Entry 7B0C (X-ray diffraction, 3.00 A resolution); this record covers chains A and C of the 4 polymer chains in the assembly.

[Chain A]
Molecule: HTH-type transcriptional repressor NsrR
From: Streptomyces coelicolor A3(2)
UniProtKB: Q9L132 (NSRR_STRCO); residue numbers follow UniProt; this construct covers 1-148
Amino-acid sequence (161 residues; row label = number of the first residue in the row):
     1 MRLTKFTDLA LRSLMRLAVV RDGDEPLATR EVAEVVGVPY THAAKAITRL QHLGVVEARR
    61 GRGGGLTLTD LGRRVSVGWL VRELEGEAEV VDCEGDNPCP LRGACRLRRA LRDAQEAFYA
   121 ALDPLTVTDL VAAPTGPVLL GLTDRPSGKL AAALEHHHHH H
Disordered / not traced: 145-161
Sequence notes: expression tag (149-161)
Curated features (UniProtKB/Swiss-Prot):
  - DNA-binding region: Thr-29 to His-52 (H-T-H motif)
  - binding site ([2Fe-2S] cluster): Cys-93, Cys-99, Cys-105
Metal / ion sites: 4Fe-4S cluster Fe site 1: Asp-8 (shared with 3 residues of chain B); 4Fe-4S cluster Fe site 2: Cys-93, Cys-99, Cys-105 (shared with 1 residue of chain B)
Residues lining bound ligands:
  - 4Fe-4S cluster (SF4), molecule 1: Asp-8, Arg-12, Met-15
  - 4Fe-4S cluster (SF4), molecule 2: Val-91, Cys-93, Cys-99, Leu-101, Arg-102, Cys-105, Leu-107, Arg-108, Leu-111
What the authors report for this chain:
  - conformationally variable residues (loop rearrangement, order/disorder transition): Arg-59 to Gly-64, Glu-87 to Cys-105
  - binding site for the 23-nt DNA strand: Lys-5, Phe-6, Thr-29, Tyr-40, Thr-41, His-42, Thr-48, His-52, Ala-58 to Gly-61, Arg-59 to Gly-64
  - binding site for the 23-nt DNA strand (chain C): Lys-5, Phe-6, Thr-29, Thr-41, His-42, Lys-45, Thr-48, His-52, Arg-60, Gly-61
  - 4Fe-4S cluster coordination: Asp-8, Cys-93, Cys-99, Cys-105
  - specificity-determining residues: Thr-41, Arg-60 (proposed by the authors, not directly observed)

[Chain C]
Molecule: 23-nt DNA strand
Sequence (23 nucleotides; each row starts with the number of its first residue):
     1 AACACGAATA TCATCTACCA ATT

[Chain A / chain C interface]
Pairs across the interface (17; chain A residue first):
  Leu-27(A) with DC3(C), phosphate contact
  Ala-28(A) with DC3(C), phosphate contact
  Thr-29(A) with DC3(C), hydrogen bond to the phosphate
  Lys-45(A) with DG6(C), hydrogen bond to the base
  Ile-47(A) with DA4(C), phosphate contact
  Thr-48(A) with DA4(C), hydrogen bond to the phosphate; DC5(C), phosphate contact
  Gln-51(A) with DA4(C), phosphate contact
  His-52(A) with DC5(C), salt bridge to the phosphate
  Ala-58(A) with DC3(C), phosphate contact; DA4(C), phosphate contact
  Arg-59(A) with DC3(C), sugar contact
  Arg-60(A) with DA2(C), base contact; DC3(C), hydrogen bond to the base; DA4(C), hydrogen bond to the sugar
  Gly-64(A) with DA2(C), sugar contact
  Leu-66(A) with DC3(C), phosphate contact
Interface residues without a listed pair, chain A (17 interface residues in all): Tyr-40, Ala-44, Gly-61, Gly-65
Interface residues without a listed pair, chain C (7 interface residues in all): DA1, DA7

[Summary]
The interface between chain A and chain C involves 17 residues on one side and 7 on the other, with 5 hydrogen
bonds and 1 salt bridge. Polar contacts include Lys-45(A)/DG6(C), Arg-60(A)/DC3(C) and Arg-60(A)/DA4(C). The
paper reports a binding site for the 23-nt DNA strand at Lys-5(A), Phe-6(A) and Thr-29(A) among others; a
binding site for the 23-nt DNA strand (chain C) at Lys-5(A), Phe-6(A) and Thr-29(A) among others.
Chain A is HTH-type transcriptional repressor NsrR (Streptomyces coelicolor A3(2)) and chain C is a 23-nt DNA
strand; the structure, [4Fe-4S]-NsrR complexed to 23-bp HmpA1 operator fragment, was determined by X-ray
diffraction.
